Entry 6BZA (X-ray diffraction, 2.60 A resolution); this record covers chain A.

[Chain A]
Name: Halogenase PltM
Organism: Pseudomonas fluorescens (strain ATCC BAA-477 / NRRL B-23932 / Pf-5)
Notes: EC 3.8.1.1
UniProt: Q4KCZ3 (Q4KCZ3_PSEF5); residues 1-502 here = UniProt positions 1-502
Sequence (522 residues; numbered -19 to 502; the number before each row is that of its first residue; numbers below 1 keep their minus sign (Met-19 is residue -19)):
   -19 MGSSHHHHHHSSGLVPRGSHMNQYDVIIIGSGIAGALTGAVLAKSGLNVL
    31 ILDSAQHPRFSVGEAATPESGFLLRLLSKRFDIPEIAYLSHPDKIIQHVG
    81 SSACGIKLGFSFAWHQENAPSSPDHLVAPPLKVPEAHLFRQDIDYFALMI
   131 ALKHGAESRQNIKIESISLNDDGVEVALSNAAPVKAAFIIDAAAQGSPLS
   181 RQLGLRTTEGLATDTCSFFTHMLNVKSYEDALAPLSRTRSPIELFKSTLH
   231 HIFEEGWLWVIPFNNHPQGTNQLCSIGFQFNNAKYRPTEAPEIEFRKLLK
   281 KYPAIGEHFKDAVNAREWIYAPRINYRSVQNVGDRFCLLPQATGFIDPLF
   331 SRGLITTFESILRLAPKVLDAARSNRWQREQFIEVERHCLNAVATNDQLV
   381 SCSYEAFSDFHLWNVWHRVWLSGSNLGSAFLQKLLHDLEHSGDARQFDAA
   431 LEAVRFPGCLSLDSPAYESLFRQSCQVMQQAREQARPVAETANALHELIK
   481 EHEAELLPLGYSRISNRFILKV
Not modelled in the structure: -19 to 1, 502
Sequence notes: initiating methionine (-19); expression tag (-18 to 0)
Ligand contacts:
  - benzene-1,3,5-triol (13X): Pro48, Glu49, Lys87, Phe90, Pro109, Pro110, Leu111, Trp400, Leu401, Ser404, Asn405, Ser408, Lys501
  - FAD (flavin-adenine dinucleotide): Val42, Gly43, Ala174, Gln175, Gly176, Arg181, Arg186, Ser197, Phe199, Trp239, Ala301, Arg303, Ile304, Tyr306, Gln321, Phe325, Pro328
From the paper describing this entry:
  - mutagenesis - K87A: abolished catalytic activity on benzene-1,3,5-triol
  - binding site for benzene-1,3,5-triol: Pro48, Glu49, Phe90, Leu111, Trp400, Leu401, Ser404, Asn405, Ile499, Lys501
  - mutagenesis - L111Y, S404Y: decreased catalytic activity on benzene-1,3,5-triol
  - catalytic residues: Lys87

[Summary]
Bound to chain A: benzene-1,3,5-triol and flavin-adenine dinucleotide. From the paper: the catalytic residue
Lys87; L111Y and S404Y reduce catalytic activity on benzene-1,3,5-triol.
Chain A is Halogenase PltM (Pseudomonas fluorescens (strain ATCC BAA-477 / NRRL B-23932 / Pf-5)); the
structure, Crystal structure of halogenase PltM in complex with phloroglucinol and FAD, was determined by
X-ray diffraction, deposited together with 6BZI, 6BZN, 6BZQ, 6BZT and 6BZZ.
